PDB entry 1F96 | solution NMR | chains A and B of the 4 polymer chains in the assembly

# Chain A (and B)
Molecule: Dynein light chain 8
Organism: Rattus norvegicus
Notes: fragment: dlc8 binding region; chain B of this document is another copy of the same molecule, construct and numbering; everything in this record applies to it too
UniProtKB: P63170 (DYL1_RAT); numbering as in UniProt (aligned over 1-89)
Chain sequence (89 residues; numbered 1 to 89; the number before each row is that of its first residue):
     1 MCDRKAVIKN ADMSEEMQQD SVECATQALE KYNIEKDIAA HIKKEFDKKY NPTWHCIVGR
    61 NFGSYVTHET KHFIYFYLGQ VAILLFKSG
Swiss-Prot annotation at these positions:
  - region: Thr-67 to Gly-89 (Interaction with ESR1)
  - modified residue: Lys-36 (N6-acetyllysine), Ser-88 (Phosphoserine)
  - cross-link: Lys-43 (Glycyl lysine isopeptide (Lys-Gly) (interchain with G-Cter in SUMO2))

# How chain A and chain B interact
Pairs across the interface (36):
  Glu-35(A) with Phe-62(B); Gly-63(B)
  Ala-40(A) with Tyr-65(B)
  Lys-43(A) with Tyr-65(B); Thr-67(B)
  Lys-44(A) with Tyr-65(B)
  Thr-53(A) with Thr-67(B)
  His-55(A) with Tyr-65(B); Val-66(B)
  Cys-56(A) with Ser-64(B); Tyr-65(B)
  Ile-57(A) with Gly-63(B); Ser-64(B)
  Val-58(A) with Phe-62(B); Gly-63(B)
  Arg-60(A) with Asn-61(B)
  Asn-61(A) with Arg-60(B); Asn-61(B); Phe-62(B)
  Phe-62(A) with Val-58(B); Phe-62(B)
  Gly-63(A) with Glu-35(B); Ile-57(B); Val-58(B)
  Ser-64(A) with Cys-56(B); Ile-57(B); Val-58(B)
  Tyr-65(A) with Lys-36(B); Ala-39(B); Ala-40(B); Lys-43(B); Cys-56(B)
  Val-66(A) with Lys-43(B); His-55(B)
  Thr-67(A) with Lys-43(B); Thr-53(B)
Interface residues without a listed pair, chain A (20 interface residues in all): Lys-36, Ala-39, Gly-59
Interface residues without a listed pair, chain B (20 interface residues in all): Asp-47, Gly-59

# In short
The chain A/chain B interface involves 20 residues from each chain.
Both chains are Dynein light chain 8 (Rattus norvegicus). Entry 1F96 (Solution structure of dynein light chain
8 (DLC8) and nnos peptide complex) was determined by solution NMR, deposited together with 1F95.
